6F9D - chains B and D of the 12 polymer chains in the assembly; structure by electron microscopy, 13.30 A resolution (very low resolution: no residue pairs are listed; an interface is given only as per-side residue counts).

== Chain B (and D) ==
Molecule: Glycoprotein
Organism: Rift valley fever virus
Notes: chain D of this document is another copy of the same molecule, construct and numbering; everything in this record applies to it too
Reference sequence: A2T072 (A2T072_RVFV); numbering as in UniProt (aligned over 691-1118)
Chain sequence (431 residues; each row starts with the number of its first residue):
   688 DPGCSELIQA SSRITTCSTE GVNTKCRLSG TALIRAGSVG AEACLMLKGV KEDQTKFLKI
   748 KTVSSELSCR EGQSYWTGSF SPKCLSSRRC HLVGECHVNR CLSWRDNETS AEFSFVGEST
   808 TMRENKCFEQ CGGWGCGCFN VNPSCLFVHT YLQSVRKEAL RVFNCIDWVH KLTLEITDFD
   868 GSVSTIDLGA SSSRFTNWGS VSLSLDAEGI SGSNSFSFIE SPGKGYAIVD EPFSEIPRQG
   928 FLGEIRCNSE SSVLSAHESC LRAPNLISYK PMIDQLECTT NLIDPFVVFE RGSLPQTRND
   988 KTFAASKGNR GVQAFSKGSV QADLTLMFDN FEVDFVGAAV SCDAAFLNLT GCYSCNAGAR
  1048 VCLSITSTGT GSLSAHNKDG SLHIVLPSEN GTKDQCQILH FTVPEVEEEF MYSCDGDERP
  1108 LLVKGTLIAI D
Sequence notes: expression tag (688-690)
From the paper describing this entry:
  - post-translational modification sites: N794, N1035 (proposed by the authors, not directly observed)

== Chain B / chain D interface ==
At this resolution (13 A) residue pairs are not listed: 23 residues of chain B and 22 of chain D lie at the interface.

== Summary ==
Chain B and chain D form an interface of 23 and 22 residues respectively. From the paper: modification sites
N794(B) and N1035(B).
Both chains are Glycoprotein (Rift valley fever virus). Entry 6F9D (Model of the Rift Valley fever virus
glycoprotein hexamer type 2) was determined by electron microscopy, deposited together with 6F8P, 6F9B, 6F9C,
6F9E and 6F9F.
